9B8H - chain A; structure by electron microscopy, 3.80 A resolution.

== Chain A ==
Name: Cellulose synthase operon protein C
Source organism: Escherichia coli
UniProtKB: P37650 (BCSC_ECOLI); numbering as in UniProt (aligned over 21-1157)
Chain sequence (1146 residues; numbered 12 to 1157; the number before each row is that of its first residue):
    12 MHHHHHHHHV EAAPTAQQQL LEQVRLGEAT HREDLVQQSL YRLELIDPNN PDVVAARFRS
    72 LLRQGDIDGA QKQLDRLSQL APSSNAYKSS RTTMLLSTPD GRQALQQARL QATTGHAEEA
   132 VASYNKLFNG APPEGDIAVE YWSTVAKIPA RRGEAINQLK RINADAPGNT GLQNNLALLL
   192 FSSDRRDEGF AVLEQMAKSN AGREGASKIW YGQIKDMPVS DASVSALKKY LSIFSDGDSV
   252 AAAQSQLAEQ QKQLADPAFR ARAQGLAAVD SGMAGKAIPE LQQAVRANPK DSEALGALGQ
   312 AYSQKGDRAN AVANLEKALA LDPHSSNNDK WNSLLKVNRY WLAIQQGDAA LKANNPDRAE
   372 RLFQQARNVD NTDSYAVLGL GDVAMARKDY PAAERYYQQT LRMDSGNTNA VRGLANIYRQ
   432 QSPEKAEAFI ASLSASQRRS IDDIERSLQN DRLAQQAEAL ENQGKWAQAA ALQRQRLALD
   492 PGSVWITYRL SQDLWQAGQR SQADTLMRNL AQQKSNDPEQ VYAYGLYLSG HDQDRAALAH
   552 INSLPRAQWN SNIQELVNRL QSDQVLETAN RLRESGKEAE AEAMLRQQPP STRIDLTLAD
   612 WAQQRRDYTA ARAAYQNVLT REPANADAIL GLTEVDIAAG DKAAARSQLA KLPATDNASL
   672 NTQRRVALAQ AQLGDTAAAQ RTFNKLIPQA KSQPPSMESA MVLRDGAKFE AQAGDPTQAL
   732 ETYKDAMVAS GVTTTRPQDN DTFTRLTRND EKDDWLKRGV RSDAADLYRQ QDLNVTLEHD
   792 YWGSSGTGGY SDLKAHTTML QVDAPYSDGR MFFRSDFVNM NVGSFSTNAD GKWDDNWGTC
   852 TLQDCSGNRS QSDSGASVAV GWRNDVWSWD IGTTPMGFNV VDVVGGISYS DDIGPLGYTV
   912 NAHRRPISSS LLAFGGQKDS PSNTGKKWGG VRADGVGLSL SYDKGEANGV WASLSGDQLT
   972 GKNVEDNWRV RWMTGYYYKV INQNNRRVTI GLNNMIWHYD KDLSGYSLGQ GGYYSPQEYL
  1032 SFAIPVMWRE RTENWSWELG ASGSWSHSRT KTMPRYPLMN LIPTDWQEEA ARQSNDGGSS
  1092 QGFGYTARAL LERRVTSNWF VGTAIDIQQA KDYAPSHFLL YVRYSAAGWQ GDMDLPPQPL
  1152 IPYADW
Unresolved in the structure: 12-570
Sequence notes: expression tag (12-20)
Disulfide bonds: C851-C856
What the authors report for this chain:
  - binding site for beta-D-glucopyranose: W766

== Summary ==
The paper reports a binding site for beta-D-glucopyranose at W766.
Chain A is Cellulose synthase operon protein C (Escherichia coli); the structure, Cryo-EM structure of E. coli
cellulose synthase subunit C with cellotetraose, was determined by electron microscopy together with 9B87,
9B8A, 9B8I and 9B8V from the same study.
